Entry 7O71 (electron microscopy, 2.40 A resolution); this record covers chains G and Z of the 42 polymer chains in the assembly.

== Chain G ==
Molecule: Subunit NUGM of NADH:Ubiquinone Oxidoreductase (Complex I)
From: Yarrowia lipolytica
Notes: EC 1.6.99.3
UniProt: Q9UUU0 (Q9UUU0_YARLL); residues 1-281 here = UniProt positions 1-281
Chain sequence (281 residues; numbered 1 to 281; the number before each row is that of its first residue):
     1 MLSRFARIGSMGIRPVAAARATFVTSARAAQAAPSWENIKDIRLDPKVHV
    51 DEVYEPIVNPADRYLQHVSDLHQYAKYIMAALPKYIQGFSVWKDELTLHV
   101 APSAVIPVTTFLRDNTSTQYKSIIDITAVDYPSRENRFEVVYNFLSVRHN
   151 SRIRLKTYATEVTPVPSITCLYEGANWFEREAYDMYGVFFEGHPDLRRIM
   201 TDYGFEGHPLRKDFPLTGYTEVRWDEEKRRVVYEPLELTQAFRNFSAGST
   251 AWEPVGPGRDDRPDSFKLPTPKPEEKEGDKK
Disordered / not traced: 1-33, 273-281

== Chain Z ==
Molecule: Subunit NUZM of NADH:Ubiquinone Oxidoreductase (Complex I)
From: Yarrowia lipolytica
UniProt: A0A1D8N3H5 (A0A1D8N3H5_YARLL); residues 1-182 here = UniProt positions 1-182
Chain sequence (182 residues; row label = number of the first residue in the row):
     1 MLPGGPVPVFKKYTVGSKGIWEKLRVLLAIAPNRSTGNPIVPLYRVPTPG
    51 SRPEANVYQDPSSYPTNDIAENPYWKRDHRRAYPQTAFFDQKTVTGLLEL
   101 GSEATPRIADGEAGTKALANIANGGVSFTQALGKSSKDVIYGEVLTVNGL
   151 PPVAPTLAPKQWKIIEGEAAIYPKGYPCRTFH
Disordered / not traced: 1

== Interface between chain G and chain Z ==
Pairs across the interface (131):
  Pro34(G) - Phe10(Z)
  Ser35(G) - Phe10(Z)
  Trp36(G) - Thr14(Z)
  Trp36(G) - Val15(Z)  hydrogen bond (side chain-backbone)
  Trp36(G) - Gly16(Z)
  Trp36(G) - Ser17(Z)
  Trp36(G) - Ile40(Z)  hydrophobic
  Ile39(G) - Phe10(Z)
  Ile39(G) - Lys11(Z)
  Ile39(G) - Lys12(Z)
  Ile39(G) - Tyr13(Z)
  Ile39(G) - Ile40(Z)  hydrophobic
  Ile39(G) - Leu43(Z)  hydrophobic
  Lys40(G) - Tyr13(Z)  hydrogen bond (backbone-side chain)
  Asp41(G) - Leu43(Z)
  Ile42(G) - Tyr13(Z)
  Arg43(G) - Pro42(Z)
  Arg43(G) - Leu43(Z)
  Arg43(G) - Val46(Z)  hydrogen bond (side chain-backbone)
  Glu52(G) - Ser62(Z)
  Glu52(G) - Tyr64(Z)
  Glu52(G) - Asn67(Z)  hydrogen bond
  Val53(G) - Ser62(Z)
  Val53(G) - Ser63(Z)
  Val53(G) - Tyr64(Z)  hydrogen bond (backbone-backbone)
  Tyr54(G) - Tyr64(Z)
  Glu55(G) - Ser63(Z)
  Glu55(G) - Tyr64(Z)  hydrogen bond (backbone-backbone)
  Glu55(G) - Pro65(Z)
  Ile57(G) - Thr66(Z)
  Ile57(G) - Arg77(Z)
  Ile57(G) - His79(Z)
  Val58(G) - His79(Z)  hydrogen bond (backbone-side chain)
  Asn59(G) - His79(Z)
  Asn59(G) - Ala82(Z)  hydrogen bond (side chain-backbone)
  Ala61(G) - Pro84(Z)  hydrophobic
  Arg63(G) - Leu157(Z)
  Tyr64(G) - Leu157(Z)  hydrophobic
  His67(G) - Pro155(Z)
  His67(G) - Thr156(Z)
  His67(G) - Leu157(Z)
  Asp70(G) - Pro155(Z)
  Leu71(G) - Pro155(Z)  hydrophobic
  His72(G) - Phe89(Z)
  Gln73(G) - Glu143(Z)
  Gln73(G) - Val144(Z)
  Tyr74(G) - Pro152(Z)
  Tyr74(G) - Val153(Z)
  Tyr74(G) - Ala154(Z)
  Tyr74(G) - Pro155(Z)
  Lys76(G) - Glu143(Z)  hydrogen bond (side chain-backbone)
  Tyr77(G) - Val144(Z)
  Tyr77(G) - Leu145(Z)  hydrophobic
  Tyr77(G) - Pro151(Z)
  Tyr77(G) - Pro152(Z)
  Met79(G) - Phe89(Z)
  Met79(G) - Asp90(Z)
  Met79(G) - Gln91(Z)
  Met79(G) - Val94(Z)  hydrophobic
  Met79(G) - Phe128(Z)
  Ala80(G) - Leu132(Z)
  Ala80(G) - Val144(Z)  hydrophobic
  Pro83(G) - Gln91(Z)  hydrogen bond (backbone-side chain)
  Pro83(G) - Phe128(Z)  hydrophobic
  Ile86(G) - Gln91(Z)  hydrogen bond (backbone-side chain)
  Gln87(G) - Asp90(Z)
  Gln87(G) - Gln91(Z)
  Gly88(G) - Phe89(Z)
  Phe89(G) - Ala87(Z)
  Phe89(G) - Phe88(Z)
  Phe89(G) - Phe89(Z)  hydrogen bond (backbone-backbone)
  Ser90(G) - Thr86(Z)
  Ser90(G) - Ala87(Z)
  Val91(G) - Ala87(Z)  hydrogen bond (backbone-backbone)
  Trp92(G) - Pro84(Z)  hydrogen bond (side chain-backbone)
  Trp92(G) - Thr86(Z)
  Lys93(G) - Pro84(Z)
  His99(G) - Phe88(Z)
  Ser117(G) - Pro152(Z)
  Ser117(G) - Val153(Z)
  Ser117(G) - Ala154(Z)  hydrogen bond (backbone-backbone)
  Tyr120(G) - Ala154(Z)
  His149(G) - Val153(Z)
  His149(G) - Ala154(Z)
  His149(G) - Thr156(Z)
  Asn150(G) - Thr156(Z)
  Asn150(G) - Ala158(Z)
  Ser151(G) - Ala154(Z)  hydrogen bond (side chain-backbone)
  Ser151(G) - Pro155(Z)  hydrogen bond (side chain-backbone)
  Pro254(G) - Arg81(Z)  hydrogen bond (backbone-side chain)
  Val255(G) - Arg81(Z)
  Gly256(G) - Tyr83(Z)  hydrogen bond (backbone-side chain)
  Pro257(G) - Tyr83(Z)  hydrogen bond (backbone-side chain)
  Pro257(G) - Gln85(Z)  hydrogen bond (backbone-side chain)
  Gly258(G) - Arg81(Z)
  Gly258(G) - Tyr83(Z)
  Gly258(G) - Gln85(Z)  hydrogen bond (backbone-side chain)
  Arg259(G) - Ala82(Z)  hydrogen bond (side chain-backbone)
  Arg259(G) - Tyr83(Z)  hydrogen bond (backbone-backbone)
  Arg259(G) - Pro84(Z)
  Arg259(G) - Gln85(Z)  hydrogen bond (backbone-backbone)
  Asp260(G) - Gln85(Z)  hydrogen bond (backbone-side chain)
  Asp261(G) - Pro84(Z)
  Arg262(G) - Ala87(Z)
  Arg262(G) - Phe89(Z)
  Asp264(G) - Ser102(Z)
  Asp264(G) - Glu103(Z)
  Asp264(G) - Ala104(Z)  hydrogen bond (backbone-backbone)
  Ser265(G) - Leu97(Z)
  Ser265(G) - Ser102(Z)
  Ser265(G) - Ala104(Z)
  Phe266(G) - Phe89(Z)
  Phe266(G) - Leu97(Z)  hydrophobic
  Lys267(G) - Leu97(Z)
  Lys267(G) - Ser102(Z)
  Lys267(G) - Glu103(Z)  salt bridge
  Leu268(G) - Thr93(Z)
  Leu268(G) - Gly96(Z)
  Leu268(G) - Leu97(Z)
  Leu268(G) - Glu103(Z)
  Pro269(G) - Leu100(Z)
  Pro269(G) - Gly101(Z)
  Pro269(G) - Ser102(Z)
  Pro269(G) - Glu103(Z)
  Pro269(G) - Leu118(Z)
  Thr270(G) - Glu103(Z)
  Pro271(G) - Ala109(Z)
  Pro271(G) - Gly114(Z)
  Pro271(G) - Thr115(Z)
  Pro271(G) - Leu118(Z)
  Lys272(G) - Asp110(Z)
Interface residues without a listed pair, chain G (65 interface residues in all): Glu37, Pro60, Asp94, Thr118
Interface residues without a listed pair, chain Z (67 interface residues in all): Lys18, Pro47, Lys76, Arg80, Leu98, Pro106, Ile108, Gly111, Thr129

== Overview ==
65 residues of chain G face 67 of chain Z across their interface; the contacts include 27 hydrogen bonds and 1
salt bridge. Polar contacts include Lys267(G)-Glu103(Z), Trp36(G)-Val15(Z) and Lys40(G)-Tyr13(Z).
Here chain G is Subunit NUGM of NADH:Ubiquinone Oxidoreductase (Complex I) and chain Z is Subunit NUZM of
NADH:Ubiquinone Oxidoreductase (Complex I), both from Yarrowia lipolytica. Entry 7O71 (Cryo-EM structure of a
respiratory complex I) was determined by electron microscopy (same publication as 7O6Y).
